Entry 7N8N (electron microscopy, 3.89 A resolution); this record covers chains B and J of the 6 polymer chains in the assembly.

# Chain B
Molecule: Histone H2B-H2A doublet
Reference sequence: A0A097I2B5 (A0A097I2B5_9VIRU); residues 23-290 here correspond to UniProt positions 2-269 (UniProt number = residue number - 21)
Sequence (297 residues; row label = number of the first residue in the row; numbers below 1 keep their minus sign (Met-6 is residue -6)):
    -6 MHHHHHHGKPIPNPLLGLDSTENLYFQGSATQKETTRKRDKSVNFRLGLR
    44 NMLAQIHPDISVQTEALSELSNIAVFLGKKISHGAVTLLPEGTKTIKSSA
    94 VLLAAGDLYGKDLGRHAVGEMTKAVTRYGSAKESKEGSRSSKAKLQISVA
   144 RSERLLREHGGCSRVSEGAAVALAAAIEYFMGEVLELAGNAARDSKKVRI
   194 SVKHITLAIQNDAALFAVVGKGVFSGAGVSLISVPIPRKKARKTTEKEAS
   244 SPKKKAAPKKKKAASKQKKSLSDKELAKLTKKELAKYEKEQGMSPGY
Unresolved in the structure: -6 to 29, 232-290
Construct notes: expression tag (-6 to 22)
From the paper describing this entry:
  - conformationally variable residues: Gly153 to Ser156

# Chain J
Molecule: 147-nt DNA strand
Organism: Escherichia coli
Sequence (147 nucleotides; row label = number of the first residue in the row; numbers below 1 keep their minus sign (DA-73 is residue -73)):
   -73 ATCGGATGTATATATCTGACACGTGCCTGGAGACTAGGGAGTAATCCCCT
   -23 TGGCGGTTAAAACGCGGGGGACAGCGCGTACGTGCGTTTAAGCGGTGCTA
    27 GAGCTGTCTACGACCAATTGAGCGGCCTCGGCACCGGATTCTCAGAT
Unresolved in the structure: -73 to -61, 65-73

# Interface between chain B and chain J
Contacting residue pairs (25; chain B residue first):
  Arg30(B) - DC-26(J)  salt bridge to the phosphate
  Arg30(B) - DG51(J)  hydrogen bond to the phosphate
  Asp33(B) - DC49(J)  phosphate contact
  Asp33(B) - DG50(J)  phosphate contact
  Asn37(B) - DC49(J)  phosphate contact
  Phe38(B) - DC49(J)  phosphate contact
  Arg39(B) - DC49(J)  salt bridge to the phosphate
  Arg39(B) - DG50(J)  salt bridge to the phosphate
  Leu40(B) - DG48(J)  phosphate contact
  Leu40(B) - DC49(J)  hydrogen bond to the phosphate
  Asn44(B) - DG48(J)  phosphate contact
  Arg132(B) - DT44(J)  base contact
  Arg132(B) - DT45(J)  hydrogen bond to the sugar
  Arg150(B) - DA39(J)  salt bridge to the phosphate
  Arg157(B) - DG38(J)  hydrogen bond to the phosphate
  Arg157(B) - DA39(J)  salt bridge to the phosphate
  Val158(B) - DG38(J)  sugar contact
  Val158(B) - DA39(J)  phosphate contact
  Ser159(B) - DG38(J)  phosphate contact
  Glu160(B) - DG38(J)  phosphate contact
  Lys190(B) - DC58(J)  salt bridge to the phosphate
  Val191(B) - DG57(J)  phosphate contact
  Val191(B) - DC58(J)  hydrogen bond to the phosphate
  Arg192(B) - DG57(J)  hydrogen bond to the phosphate
  Arg192(B) - DC58(J)  salt bridge to the phosphate
Other interface residues (no listed pair), chain B (19 interface residues in all): Arg32, Gly41, Lys189
Other interface residues (no listed pair), chain J (13 interface residues in all): DC-27, DA59

# Overview
Chain B and chain J form an interface of 19 and 13 residues respectively, with 6 hydrogen bonds and 7 salt
bridges. Polar pairs include Arg132(B)-DT45(J), Arg30(B)-DG51(J) and Leu40(B)-DC49(J). The paper reports
conformational variability at Gly153(B).
Chain B is Histone H2B-H2A doublet and chain J is a 147-nt DNA strand (Escherichia coli); the structure,
Melbournevirus nucleosome like particle, was determined by electron microscopy.
